7DNT - chain A; structure by X-ray diffraction, 2.50 A resolution.

[Chain A]
Molecule: mRNA-decapping protein g5R
Organism: African swine fever virus (strain Badajoz 1971 Vero-adapted)
Notes: EC 3.1.3.-, 3.6.1.52
Reference sequence: P32092 (DIPP_ASFB7); residue numbers follow UniProt; this construct covers 1-250
Chain sequence (250 residues; numbered 1 to 250; the number before each row is that of its first residue):
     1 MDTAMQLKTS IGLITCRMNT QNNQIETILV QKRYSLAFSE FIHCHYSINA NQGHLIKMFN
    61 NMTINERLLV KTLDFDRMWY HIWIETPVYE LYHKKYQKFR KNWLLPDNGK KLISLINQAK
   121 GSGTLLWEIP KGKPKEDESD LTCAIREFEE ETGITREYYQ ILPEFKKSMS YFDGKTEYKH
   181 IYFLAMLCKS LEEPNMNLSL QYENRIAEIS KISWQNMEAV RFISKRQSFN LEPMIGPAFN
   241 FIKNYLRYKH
Not modelled in the structure: 1-5, 249-250
Modified residues: Mse1, Mse5 (selenomethionine); Mse18, Mse58, Mse62, Mse78, Mse169, Mse186, Mse196, Mse217, Mse234 (selenomethionine; parent Met)
Curated features (UniProtKB/Swiss-Prot):
  - motif: G132 to G153 (Nudix box)
  - active site: E147 (Nucleophile)
  - binding site (Mg(2+)): E138, E151, D173
  - mutagenesis: E147 (E147Q: Complete loss of mRNA-decapping activity), E150 to E151 (Complete loss of mRNA-decapping activity)
From the paper describing this entry:
  - self-association interface (contacts with another copy of this molecule): I64, N65, R67, L68, L69, K71, T72, R77, Y80, H81, I84, I116, N117, A119, K120, G121, S122, G123, T124, N195, Mse196, L198, S199, L200, Q201, I206, I209, S210, K211, E218, A219, F222
  - mutagenesis - Q6A/K8A/K94A/K98A/K133A, K8E, I84A/I116A/L200A/I206A/F222A, K95E, K133E, R221D: decreased binding to RNA
  - mutagenesis - Q6A/K8A/K94A/K98A/K133A, K8A/K131A/K133A/K135A, K8E, I84A/I116A/L200A/I206A/F222A, K94E, K95E, K98E, K133E, K175E, R221D: decreased catalytic activity
  - mutagenesis - G132A, E147Q: abolished catalytic activity
  - catalytic residues: G132, E147
  - mutagenesis - K8A/K131A/K133A/K135A, R221A/K225A/R226A/K243A/R247A: decreased binding to nucleic acid

[Summary]
From UniProt: active-site residue E147, 3 Mg2+-binding residues and 3 mutagenesis sites. From the paper:
catalytic residues G132 and E147; Q6A/K8A/K94A/K98A/K133A, K8A/K131A/K133A/K135A and K8E, among others, reduce
catalytic activity; 13 substitutions were tested in all.
Chain A is mRNA-decapping protein g5R (African swine fever virus (strain Badajoz 1971 Vero-adapted)); the
structure, mRNA-decapping enzyme g5Rp, was determined by X-ray diffraction.
